Entry 7VAR (electron microscopy, 2.90 A resolution); this record covers chains A and G of the 12 polymer chains in the assembly.

[Chain A]
Name: V-type ATP synthase alpha chain
Organism: Thermus thermophilus HB8
Notes: EC 7.1.2.2
UniProt: Q56403 (VATA_THET8); numbering as in UniProt (aligned over 1-578)
Amino-acid sequence (578 residues; each row starts with the number of its first residue):
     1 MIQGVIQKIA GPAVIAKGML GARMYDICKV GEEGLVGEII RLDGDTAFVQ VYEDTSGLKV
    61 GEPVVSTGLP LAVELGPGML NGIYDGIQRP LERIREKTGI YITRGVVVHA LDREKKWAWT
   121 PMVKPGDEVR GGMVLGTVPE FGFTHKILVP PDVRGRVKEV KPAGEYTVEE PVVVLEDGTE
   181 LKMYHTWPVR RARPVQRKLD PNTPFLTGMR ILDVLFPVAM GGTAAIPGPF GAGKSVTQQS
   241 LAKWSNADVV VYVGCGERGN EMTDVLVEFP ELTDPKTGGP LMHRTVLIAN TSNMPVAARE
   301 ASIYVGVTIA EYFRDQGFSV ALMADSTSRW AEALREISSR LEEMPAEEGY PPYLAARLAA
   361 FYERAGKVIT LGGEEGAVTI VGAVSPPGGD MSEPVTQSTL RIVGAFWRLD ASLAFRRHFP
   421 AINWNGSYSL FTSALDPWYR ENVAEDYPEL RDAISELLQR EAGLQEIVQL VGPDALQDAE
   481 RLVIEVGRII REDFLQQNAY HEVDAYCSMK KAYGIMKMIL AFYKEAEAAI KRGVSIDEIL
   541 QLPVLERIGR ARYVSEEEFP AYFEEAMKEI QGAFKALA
Differences from the reference sequence: conflict Ala232 (Ser in Q56403), Ser235 (Thr in Q56403)
Ligand contacts: ADP (adenosine-5'-diphosphate): Pro229, Phe230, Gly231, Ala232, Gly233, Lys234, Ser235, Val236, Arg258, Glu261, Phe419, Pro420, Gln497, Asn498, Ala499, Tyr500

[Chain G]
Name: V-type ATP synthase subunit D
Organism: Thermus thermophilus HB8
UniProt: O87880 (VATD_THET8); numbering as in UniProt (aligned over 1-223)
Amino-acid sequence (223 residues; row label = number of the first residue in the row):
     1 MSQVSPTRMN LLQRRGQLRL AQKGVDLLKK KRDALVAEFF GLVREAMEAR KALDQAAKEA
    61 YAALLLAQAF DGPEVVAGAA LGVPPLEGVE AEVENVWGSK VPRLKATFPD GALLSPVGTP
   121 AYTLEASRAF RRYAEALIRV ANTETRLKKI GEEIKKTTRR VNALEQVVIP GIRAQIRFIQ
   181 QVLEQRERED TFRLKRIKGK IEAREAEEEG GRPNPQVEIG AGL
Not modelled in the structure: 1-3, 210-223

[Interface between chain A and chain G]
Contacting residue pairs (11):
  Glu342(A) - Ile201(G)
  Glu342(A) - Arg204(G)  salt bridge
  Pro345(A) - Leu194(G)  hydrophobic
  Pro345(A) - Ile197(G)
  Gly389(A) - Met9(G)
  Asp390(A) - Thr7(G)  hydrogen bond
  Asp390(A) - Met9(G)
  Glu466(A) - Leu20(G)
  Leu470(A) - Gly24(G)
  Leu470(A) - Arg160(G)  hydrogen bond (backbone-side chain)
  Leu470(A) - Leu164(G)  hydrophobic
Other interface residues (no listed pair), chain A (12 interface residues in all): Glu343, Met344, Met391, Ser392, Ile467, Val471
Other interface residues (no listed pair), chain G (14 interface residues in all): Arg8, Leu27, Leu28, Lys198

[Overview]
Chain A and chain G form an interface of 12 and 14 residues respectively; the contacts include 2 hydrogen
bonds and 1 salt bridge. Among the polar pairs are Glu342(A)-Arg204(G), Asp390(A)-Thr7(G) and
Leu470(A)-Arg160(G). Chain A binds ADP.
Here chain A is V-type ATP synthase alpha chain and chain G is V-type ATP synthase subunit D, both from
Thermus thermophilus HB8. Entry 7VAR (V1EG domain of V/A-ATPase from Thermus thermophilus at low ATP
concentration, state1-1) was determined by electron microscopy (same publication as 7VAI, 7VAJ, 7VAK, 7VAL,
7VAM, 7VAN and 11 further entries).
